Entry 1M1A (X-ray diffraction, 2.65 A resolution); this record covers chains J and A of the 10 polymer chains in the assembly.

Chain J:
Molecule: Palindromic 146 Base Pair DNA Fragment
Sequence (146 nucleotides; numbered 147 to 292; the number before each row is that of its first residue):
   147 ATCAATATCCACCTGCAGATTCTACCAAAAGTGTATTTGGAAACTGCTCC
   197 ATCAAAAGGCATGTTCAGCGGAATTCCGCTGAACATGCCTTTTGATGGAG
   247 CAGTTTCCAAATACACTTTTGGTAGAATCTGCAGGTGGATATTGAT
Small-molecule neighbours: gamma-amino-butanoic acid / beta-alanine / 3-amino-(dimethylpropylamine) / IMT / 4-amino-(1-methylpyrrole)-2-carboxylic acid: DT282, DG283, DG284, DA285, DT286, DA287, DT288

Chain A:
Molecule: Histone H3.3C
From: Xenopus laevis
UniProt: P02302 (H3C_XENLA); residues 401-535 here correspond to UniProt positions 2-136 (UniProt number = residue number - 399)
Sequence (135 residues; each row starts with the number of its first residue):
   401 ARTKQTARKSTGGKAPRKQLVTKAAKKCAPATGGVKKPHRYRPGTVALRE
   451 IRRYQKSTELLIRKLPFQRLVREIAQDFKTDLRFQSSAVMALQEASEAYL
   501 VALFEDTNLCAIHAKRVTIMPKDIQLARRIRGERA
Unresolved in the structure: 401-436
Construct notes: conflict Ser486 (Arg87 in P02302)
UniProt features mapped onto this chain:
  - modified residue: Arg402 (Asymmetric dimethylarginine), Thr403 (Phosphothreonine), Lys404 (Allysine), Gln405 (5-glutamyl dopamine), Thr406 (Phosphothreonine), Lys409 (N6-(2-hydroxyisobutyryl)lysine), Ser410 (ADP-ribosylserine), Thr411 (Phosphothreonine), Lys414 (N6-(2-hydroxyisobutyryl)lysine), Arg417 (Asymmetric dimethylarginine), Lys418 (N6-(2-hydroxyisobutyryl)lysine), Lys423 (N6-(2-hydroxyisobutyryl)lysine), Lys427 (N6-(2-hydroxyisobutyryl)lysine), Lys436 (N6-(2-hydroxyisobutyryl)lysine), Tyr441 (Phosphotyrosine), Lys456 (N6-(2-hydroxyisobutyryl)lysine), Ser457 (Phosphoserine), Lys464 (N6-(2-hydroxyisobutyryl)lysine), Lys479 (N6-(2-hydroxyisobutyryl)lysine), Thr480 (Phosphothreonine) and 2 more in UniProt

Interface between chain J and chain A:
Contacting residue pairs - 31 pairs, chain J then chain A:
  DA151(J) - His439(A)  phosphate contact
  DT152(J) - His439(A)  phosphate contact
  DT152(J) - Tyr441(A)  sugar contact
  DA153(J) - Tyr441(A)  sugar contact
  DA153(J) - Arg449(A)  sugar contact
  DT154(J) - Arg449(A)  phosphate contact
  DC155(J) - Lys456(A)  salt bridge to the phosphate
  DG227(J) - Pro443(A)  phosphate contact
  DG227(J) - Gly444(A)  hydrogen bond to the phosphate
  DA228(J) - Arg440(A)  hydrogen bond to the base
  DA228(J) - Tyr441(A)  sugar contact
  DA228(J) - Arg442(A)  sugar contact
  DA228(J) - Pro443(A)  sugar contact
  DA228(J) - Gly444(A)  hydrogen bond to the phosphate
  DA228(J) - Thr445(A)  hydrogen bond to the phosphate
  DA228(J) - Val446(A)  hydrogen bond to the phosphate
  DA228(J) - Ala447(A)  hydrogen bond to the phosphate
  DA229(J) - His439(A)  phosphate contact
  DA229(J) - Arg440(A)  hydrogen bond to the sugar
  DA229(J) - Tyr441(A)  hydrogen bond to the phosphate
  DA229(J) - Val446(A)  phosphate contact
  DT236(J) - Arg463(A)  salt bridge to the phosphate
  DT236(J) - Leu465(A)  phosphate contact
  DT236(J) - Pro466(A)  sugar contact
  DT236(J) - Arg469(A)  salt bridge to the phosphate
  DT237(J) - Arg463(A)  phosphate contact
  DT237(J) - Lys464(A)  hydrogen bond to the phosphate
  DT237(J) - Leu465(A)  hydrogen bond to the phosphate
  DA245(J) - Arg483(A)  sugar contact
  DG246(J) - Asp481(A)  phosphate contact
  DG246(J) - Arg483(A)  sugar contact
Interface residues without a listed pair, chain J (14 interface residues in all): DG217, DA218
Interface residues without a listed pair, chain A (20 interface residues in all): Glu450, Lys515

Summary:
The interface between chain J and chain A involves 14 residues on one side and 20 on the other; the contacts
include 10 hydrogen bonds and 3 salt bridges. Polar pairs include DA228(J)-Arg440(A), DA229(J)-Arg440(A) and
DG227(J)-Gly444(A).
Here chain J is Palindromic 146 Base Pair DNA Fragment and chain A is Histone H3.3C (Xenopus laevis). Entry
1M1A (Ligand binding alters the structure and dynamics of nucleosomal DNA) was determined by X-ray diffraction
(same publication as 1M18 and 1M19).
